Entry 8D6V (electron microscopy, 3.20 A resolution); this record covers chains C and D of the 35 polymer chains in the assembly.

# Chain C (and D)
Protein: Proteasome subunit alpha
Source organism: Mycobacterium tuberculosis
Notes: EC 3.4.25.1; chain D of this document is another copy of the same molecule, construct and numbering; everything in this record applies to it too
UniProt: A5U4D5 (PSA_MYCTA); residue numbers follow UniProt; this construct covers 1-248
Sequence (248 residues; row label = number of the first residue in the row):
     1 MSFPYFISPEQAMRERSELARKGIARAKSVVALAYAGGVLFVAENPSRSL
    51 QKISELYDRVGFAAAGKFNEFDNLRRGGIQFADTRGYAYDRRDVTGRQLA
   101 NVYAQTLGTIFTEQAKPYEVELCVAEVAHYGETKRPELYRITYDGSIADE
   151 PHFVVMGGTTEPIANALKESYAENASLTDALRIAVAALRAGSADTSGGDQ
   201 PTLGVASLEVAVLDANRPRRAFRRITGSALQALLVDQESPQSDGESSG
Not modelled in the structure: 1-7, 191-202, 235-248
From the paper describing this entry:
  - mutagenesis - E119A: abolished catalytic activity on Pup-FabD
  - mutagenesis - D144A, S146A: decreased catalytic activity on Pup-FabD

# How chain C and chain D interact
Residue-residue contacts (12; chain C residue first):
  E10(C) - E15(D)
  E10(C) - L19(D)
  M13(C) - K116(D)
  R97(C) - S49(D)  hydrogen bond (side chain-backbone)
  Q105(C) - N69(D)
  Q105(C) - D72(D)
  E113(C) - Q114(D)
  Y139(C) - S49(D)
  D144(C) - K67(D)
  I147(C) - L50(D)
  D149(C) - R48(D)  salt bridge
  D149(C) - S49(D)
Interface residues without a listed pair, chain C (15 interface residues in all): S8, N101, A104, G108, T112, E137
Interface residues without a listed pair, chain D (14 interface residues in all): F68, N73, R76, A115

# In short
15 residues of chain C face 14 of chain D across their interface; the contacts include 1 hydrogen bond and 1
salt bridge. Polar contacts include D149(C)-R48(D) and R97(C)-S49(D). From the paper: D144A and S146A of chain
C reduce catalytic activity on Pup-FabD; E119A of chain C abolishes catalytic activity on Pup-FabD.
Chain C and chain D are both Proteasome subunit alpha (Mycobacterium tuberculosis); the structure, Structure
of the Mycobacterium tuberculosis 20S proteasome bound to the C-terminal GQYL motif of the ATP-bound ..., was
determined by electron microscopy, deposited together with 8D6W, 8D6X and 8D6Y.
